Entry 4Y8Y (X-ray diffraction, 2.60 A resolution); this record covers chain A.

# Chain A
Name: Coagulation factor XIa
Source organism: Homo sapiens
Notes: EC 3.4.21.27; fragment: light chain
Reference sequence: P03951 (FA11_HUMAN); the construct lacks a stretch of the UniProt sequence and is renumbered around it, so the offset changes along the chain: 16-36 = UniProt 388-408; 37-58 = UniProt 411-432; 59-65 = UniProt 435-441; 66-143 = UniProt 444-521; 3 more segments
Chain sequence (244 residues; each row starts with the number of its first residue; note: 1 number in that range is skipped by the numbering (no residue carries it; nothing is unmodelled there); a row labelled like 36A-36B holds insertion residues (36A, then the next letters in order)):
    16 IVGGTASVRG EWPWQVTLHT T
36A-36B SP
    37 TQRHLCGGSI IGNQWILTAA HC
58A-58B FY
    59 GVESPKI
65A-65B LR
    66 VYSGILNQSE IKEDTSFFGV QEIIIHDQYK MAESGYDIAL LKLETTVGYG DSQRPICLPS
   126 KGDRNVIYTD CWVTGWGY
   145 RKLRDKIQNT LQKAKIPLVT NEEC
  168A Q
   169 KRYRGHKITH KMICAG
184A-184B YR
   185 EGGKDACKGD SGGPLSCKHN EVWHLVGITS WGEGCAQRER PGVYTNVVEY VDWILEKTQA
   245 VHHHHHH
Disordered / not traced: 246-251
Sequence notes: engineered mutation Gly-113 (Asn491 in P03951), Gly-115 (Thr493 in P03951); expression tag (246-251)
Disulfides: Cys-42/Cys-58, Cys-136/Cys-201, Cys-168/Cys-182, Cys-191/Cys-219
Residues lining bound ligands: methyl (4D5; methyl (4-{4-chloro-2-[(1S)-1-({(2E)-3-[5-chloro-2-(1H-tetrazol-1-yl)phenyl]prop-2-enoyl}amino)-3-(morpholin-4-yl)-3-oxopropyl]-1H-imidazol-5-yl}phenyl)carbamate): Arg-39, His-40, Leu-41, His-57, Tyr-58B, Tyr-143, Leu-147, Ile-151, Asp-189, Ala-190, Cys-191, Lys-192, Gly-193, Asp-194, Ser-195, Thr-213, Ser-214, Trp-215, Gly-216, Gly-218, Cys-219, Gly-226, Val-227, Tyr-228
Swiss-Prot annotation at these positions:
  - active site (Charge relay system): His-57, Asp-102, Ser-195
  - binding site (heparin): Lys-169 to Arg-172
  - glycosylation: Asn-72 (N-linked (GlcNAc...) (complex) asparagine)

# Overview
Bound to chain A: methyl. From UniProt: 3 active-site residues and 4 heparin-binding residues.
Chain A is Coagulation factor XIa (Homo sapiens); the structure, Factor XIa in complex with the inhibitor
methyl
(4-{4-chloro-2-[(1S)-1-({(2E)-3-[5-chloro-2-(1H-tetrazol-1-yl)phenyl]prop-2-enoyl}amino)-3-(morpholin-4-yl)-3-oxopropyl]-1H-imidazol-5-yl}phenyl)carbamate,
was determined by X-ray diffraction (same publication as 4Y8X and 4Y8Z).
